PDB entry 7RYN | X-ray diffraction, 2.70 A resolution | chains A and C of the 4 polymer chains in the assembly

[Chain A]
Protein: T-cell surface glycoprotein CD1a
Source organism: Homo sapiens
Reference sequence: P06126 (CD1A_HUMAN); residues 1-278 here correspond to UniProt positions 18-295 (UniProt number = residue number + 17)
Amino-acid sequence (286 residues; each row starts with the number of its first residue; numbers below 1 keep their minus sign (Asp-1 is residue -1)):
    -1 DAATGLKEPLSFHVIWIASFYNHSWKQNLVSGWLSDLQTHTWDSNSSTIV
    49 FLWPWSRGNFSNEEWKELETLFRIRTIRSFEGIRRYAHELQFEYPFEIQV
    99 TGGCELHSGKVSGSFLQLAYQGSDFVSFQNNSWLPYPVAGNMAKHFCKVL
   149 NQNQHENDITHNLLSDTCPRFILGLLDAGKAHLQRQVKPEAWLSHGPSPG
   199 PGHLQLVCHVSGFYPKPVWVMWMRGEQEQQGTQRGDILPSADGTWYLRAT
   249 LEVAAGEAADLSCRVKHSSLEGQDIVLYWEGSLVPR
Not modelled in the structure: -1 to 6, 105-107, 281-284
Construct notes: expression tag (-1 to 0, 279-284); conflict Thr2 (Asp19 in P06126); variant Ile13 (Thr30 in P06126), Trp51 (Cys68 in P06126)
UniProt features mapped onto this chain:
  - binding site (a D-galactosylceramide): Arg73 to Ser77, Glu154, Thr158
  - glycosylation (N-linked (GlcNAc...) asparagine): Asn20, Asn43, Asn57, Asn128
Disulfides: Cys102-Cys166, Cys206-Cys261
Covalent attachments: N-acetylglucosamine (NAG) linked to Asn57
Residues lining bound ligands: cis-tetracosenoyl sulfatide (CIS; (15Z)-N-((1S,2R,3E)-2-hydroxy-1-{[(3-O-sulfo-beta-D-galactopyranosyl)oxy]methyl}heptadec-3-enyl)tetracos-15-enamide): Phe10, Val12, Trp14, Val28, Ser29, Gly30, His38, Thr39, Trp40, Ile47, Trp63, Leu66, Phe70, Arg73, Thr74, Arg76, Ser77, Gly80, Ile81, Arg83, Tyr84, Val98, Gly100, Gly101, Leu114, Leu116, Trp131, Phe144, Leu148, Gln150, Asn151, Glu154, Thr158, Leu161, Leu162, Thr165, Cys166, Phe169
Reported in the primary citation:
  - mutagenesis - Y19A/H21A/W23A: decreased binding to CO3 gammadelta TCR
  - mutagenesis - E62A/E65A/I72A (40 uM or higher), E62A/E65A/T165A/R168A (40 uM or higher), I157A/T165A/R168A (40 uM or higher): unchanged binding to both gammadelta TCRs

[Chain C]
Protein: T cell receptor gamma variable 4, T cell receptor beta constant 1
Source organism: Homo sapiens
Reference sequence: chimeric construct of A0A0C4DH28, P01850: residues 3-102 from A0A0C4DH28 (TRGV4_HUMAN) positions 19-118 (UniProt number = residue number + 16); residues 120-248 from P01850 positions 1-129 (UniProt number = residue number - 119)
Amino-acid sequence (248 residues; numbered 1 to 248; the number before each row is that of its first residue):
     1 MASSNLEGRTKSVIRQTGSSAEITCDLAEGSTGYIHWYLHQEGKAPQRLL
    51 YYDSYTSSVVLESGISPGKYDTYGSTRKNLRMILRNLIENDSGVYYCATW
   101 DGDYYKKLFGSGTTLVVTEDLKNVFPPEVAVFEPSEAEISHTQKATLVCL
   151 ATGFYPDHVELSWWVNGKEVHSGVCTDPQPLKEQPALNDSRYALSSRLRV
   201 SATFWQNPRNHFRCQVQFYGLSENDEWTQDRAKPVTQIVSAEAWGRAD
Not modelled in the structure: 1-10
Construct notes: initiating methionine (1); expression tag (2); linker (103-119); conflict Lys122 (Asn3 in P01850), Asn123 (Lys4 in P01850), Tyr155 (Phe36 in P01850); engineered mutation Cys175 (Ser56 in P01850), Ala193 (Cys74 in P01850)
UniProt features mapped onto this chain:
  - glycosylation (N-linked (GlcNAc...) asparagine): Asn90, Asn188
Disulfides: Cys25-Cys97, Cys149-Cys214

[How chain A and chain C interact]
Residue-residue contacts - 6 pairs, chain A then chain C:
  His21(A) - Arg48(C)  hydrogen bond
  His21(A) - Tyr51(C)
  His21(A) - Val60(C)
  Ser22(A) - His36(C)
  Ser22(A) - Tyr51(C)
  Trp23(A) - Tyr104(C)
Interface residues without a listed pair, chain A (4 interface residues in all): His86
Interface residues without a listed pair, chain C (7 interface residues in all): Glu62, Gly64
From the paper, about this interface:
  - specific contacts: His21(A)-Arg48(C), Trp23(A)-Tyr104(C) (pi stacking), Tyr51(C)-His21(A), Glu62(C)-His21(A)

[Overview]
4 residues of chain A face 7 of chain C across their interface; the contacts include 1 hydrogen bond. Its one
hydrogen-bonded contact is His21(A)-Arg48(C). The authors report contacts between His21(A) and Arg48(C),
Tyr51(C) and His21(A) and Glu62(C) and His21(A); pi stacking between Trp23(A) and Tyr104(C). From the paper:
Y19A/H21A/W23A of chain A reduce binding to CO3 gammadelta TCR; E62A/E65A/I72A, E62A/E65A/T165A/R168A and
I157A/T165A/R168A of chain A leave binding to both gammadelta TCRs unchanged.
Here chain A is T-cell surface glycoprotein CD1a and chain C is T cell receptor gamma variable 4, T cell
receptor beta constant 1, both from Homo sapiens. Entry 7RYN (CD1a-sulfatide-gdTCR complex) was determined by
X-ray diffraction (same publication as 7RYL, 7RYM and 7RYO).
